3BP7 - chains A and C of the 3 polymer chains in the assembly; structure by X-ray diffraction, 1.80 A resolution.

Chain A:
Molecule: HLA class I histocompatibility antigen, B-27 alpha chain
Source organism: Homo sapiens
Notes: fragment: HLA-B*2709 extracellular domain
UniProtKB: P03989 (1B27_HUMAN); residues 1-276 here correspond to UniProt positions 25-300 (UniProt number = residue number + 24)
Sequence (276 residues; row label = number of the first residue in the row):
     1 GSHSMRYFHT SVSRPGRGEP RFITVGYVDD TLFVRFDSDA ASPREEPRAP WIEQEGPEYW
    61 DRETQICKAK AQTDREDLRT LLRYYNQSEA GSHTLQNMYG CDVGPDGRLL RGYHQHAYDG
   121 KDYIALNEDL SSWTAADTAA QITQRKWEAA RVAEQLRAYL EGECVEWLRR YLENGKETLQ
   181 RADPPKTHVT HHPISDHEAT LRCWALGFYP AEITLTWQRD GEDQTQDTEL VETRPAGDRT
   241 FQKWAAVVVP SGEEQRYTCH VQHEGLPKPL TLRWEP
Disulfide bonds: Cys101-Cys164, Cys203-Cys259
From the paper describing this entry:
  - contacts within the chain: Arg62-Glu163 (water-mediated contact)

Chain C:
Molecule: nonameric peptide from Lysosomal protective protein
Notes: fragment: Cathepsin A signal sequence
UniProtKB: P10619 (PPGB_HUMAN); residues 1-9 here correspond to UniProt positions 2-10 (UniProt number = residue number + 1)
Sequence (9 residues; numbered 1 to 9; the number before each row is that of its first residue):
     1 IRAAPPPLF

How chain A and chain C interact:
Residue-residue contacts (40):
  Met5(A) - Ile1(C)
  Tyr7(A) - Ile1(C)  hydrogen bond (side chain-backbone)
  Tyr7(A) - Arg2(C)
  His9(A) - Arg2(C)  hydrogen bond
  Thr24(A) - Arg2(C)  hydrogen bond
  Glu45(A) - Arg2(C)  salt bridge
  Tyr59(A) - Ile1(C)  hydrophobic
  Arg62(A) - Ile1(C)
  Arg62(A) - Arg2(C)  hydrogen bond (side chain-backbone)
  Glu63(A) - Ile1(C)
  Glu63(A) - Arg2(C)  salt bridge
  Ile66(A) - Arg2(C)
  Ile66(A) - Ala3(C)
  Cys67(A) - Arg2(C)
  Glu76(A) - Leu8(C)
  Asp77(A) - Leu8(C)
  Asp77(A) - Phe9(C)  hydrogen bond (side chain-backbone)
  Thr80(A) - Phe9(C)
  Leu81(A) - Phe9(C)  hydrophobic
  Tyr84(A) - Phe9(C)  hydrogen bond (side chain-backbone)
  Leu95(A) - Phe9(C)  hydrophobic
  Tyr99(A) - Arg2(C)
  Tyr99(A) - Ala3(C)  hydrogen bond (side chain-backbone)
  His116(A) - Phe9(C)
  Tyr123(A) - Phe9(C)  hydrophobic
  Thr143(A) - Phe9(C)  hydrogen bond (side chain-backbone)
  Lys146(A) - Phe9(C)  hydrogen bond (side chain-backbone)
  Trp147(A) - Pro6(C)  hydrophobic
  Trp147(A) - Pro7(C)  hydrogen bond (side chain-backbone)
  Trp147(A) - Leu8(C)  hydrogen bond (side chain-backbone)
  Trp147(A) - Phe9(C)  hydrophobic
  Val152(A) - Pro6(C)  hydrophobic
  Val152(A) - Pro7(C)
  Gln155(A) - Ala4(C)
  Gln155(A) - Pro5(C)
  Tyr159(A) - Ile1(C)  hydrogen bond (side chain-backbone)
  Tyr159(A) - Arg2(C)
  Tyr159(A) - Ala3(C)  hydrophobic
  Trp167(A) - Ile1(C)
  Tyr171(A) - Ile1(C)  hydrogen bond (side chain-backbone)
Other interface residues (no listed pair), chain A (34 interface residues in all): Val25, Gly26, Val34, Thr73, His114, Ala150, Glu163
From the paper, about this interface:
  - residue pairs: Tyr7(A)-Ile1(C), Thr80(A)-Phe9(C) (water-mediated contact), Tyr123(A)-Phe9(C) (pi stacking), Tyr171(A)-Ile1(C)

Summary:
The interface between chain A and chain C involves 34 residues on one side and 9 on the other, with 13
hydrogen bonds and 2 salt bridges. Polar pairs include Glu45(A)-Arg2(C), Glu63(A)-Arg2(C) and Tyr7(A)-Ile1(C).
The authors report contacts between Tyr7(A) and Ile1(C) and Tyr171(A) and Ile1(C); a water-mediated contact
between Thr80(A) and Phe9(C); pi stacking between Tyr123(A) and Phe9(C). The paper reports contacts within the
chain involving Arg62(A) and Glu163(A).
Chain A is HLA class I histocompatibility antigen, B-27 alpha chain (Homo sapiens) and chain C is nonameric
peptide from Lysosomal protective protein; the structure, The high resolution crystal structure of HLA-B*2709
in complex with a Cathepsin A signal sequence peptide ..., was determined by X-ray diffraction (same
publication as 3BVN, 3BXN and 3BP4).
